3AXM - chains A and C of the 16 polymer chains in the assembly; structure by X-ray diffraction, 1.65 A resolution.

Chain A (and C):
Protein: Ribulose bisphosphate carboxylase large chain
Organism: Oryza sativa Japonica Group
Notes: EC 4.1.1.39; chain C of this document is another copy of the same molecule, construct and numbering; everything in this record applies to it too
Reference sequence: P0C512 (RBL_ORYSJ); numbering as in UniProt (aligned over 1-477)
Sequence (477 residues; each row starts with the number of its first residue):
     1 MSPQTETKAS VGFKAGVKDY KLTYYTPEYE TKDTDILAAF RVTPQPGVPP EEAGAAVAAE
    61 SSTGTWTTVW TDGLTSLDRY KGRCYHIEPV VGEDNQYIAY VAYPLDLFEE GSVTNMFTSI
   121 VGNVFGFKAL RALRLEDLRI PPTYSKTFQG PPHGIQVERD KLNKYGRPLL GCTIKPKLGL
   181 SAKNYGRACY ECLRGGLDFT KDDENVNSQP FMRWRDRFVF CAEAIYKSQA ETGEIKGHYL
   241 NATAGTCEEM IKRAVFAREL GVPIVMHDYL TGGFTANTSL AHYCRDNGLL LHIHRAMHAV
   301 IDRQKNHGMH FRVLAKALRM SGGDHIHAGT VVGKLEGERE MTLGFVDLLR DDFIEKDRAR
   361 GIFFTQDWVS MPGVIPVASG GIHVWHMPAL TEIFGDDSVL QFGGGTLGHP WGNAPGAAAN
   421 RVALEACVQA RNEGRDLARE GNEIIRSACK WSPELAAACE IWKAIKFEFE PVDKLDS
Disordered / not traced: 1-11, 18-22, 335-337, 464-477 (chain C: 1-11, 18-21, 333-337, 464-477)
Modified / non-standard residues: K201 (lysine nz-carboxylic acid; KCX)

How chain A and chain C interact:
Pairs across the interface - 19 pairs, chain A then chain C:
  K146(A) - P210(C)
  H153(A) - D216(C)  salt bridge
  V157(A) - D216(C)
  D160(A) - S181(C)
  D160(A) - K183(C)
  D160(A) - F220(C)
  K161(A) - D216(C)  salt bridge
  K161(A) - F220(C)
  N163(A) - K183(C)  hydrogen bond
  Y165(A) - K183(C)  hydrogen bond
  R258(A) - R215(C)
  R258(A) - E259(C)  salt bridge
  R285(A) - R213(C)
  R285(A) - R215(C)
  D286(A) - R215(C)  hydrogen bond (backbone-side chain)
  D286(A) - K252(C)  salt bridge
  N287(A) - R215(C)
  G288(A) - R215(C)
  S370(A) - P210(C)

In short:
13 residues of chain A face 9 of chain C across their interface, with 3 hydrogen bonds and 4 salt bridges.
Among the polar pairs are H153(A)-D216(C), K161(A)-D216(C) and R258(A)-E259(C).
Both chains are Ribulose bisphosphate carboxylase large chain (Oryza sativa Japonica Group). Entry 3AXM
(Structure of rice Rubisco in complex with 6PG) was determined by X-ray diffraction (same publication as 3AXK
and 1WDD).
